Entry 7NJT (electron microscopy, 2.75 A resolution); this record covers chains O and P of the 12 polymer chains in the assembly.

== Chain O (and P) ==
Name: ATP synthase subunit c
Source organism: Mycolicibacterium smegmatis (strain ATCC 700084 / mc(2)155)
Notes: chain P of this document is another copy of the same molecule, construct and numbering; everything in this record applies to it too
UniProt: A0R205 (A0R205_MYCS2); residues 1-86 here = UniProt positions 1-86
Amino-acid sequence (86 residues; each row starts with the number of its first residue):
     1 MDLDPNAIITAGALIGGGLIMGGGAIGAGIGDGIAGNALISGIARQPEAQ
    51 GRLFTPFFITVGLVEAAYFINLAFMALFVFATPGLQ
Unresolved in the structure: 1-2
From the paper describing this entry:
  - catalytic residues: Glu65 (proposed by the authors, not directly observed)

== Interface between chain O and chain P ==
Pairs across the interface (80; chain O residue first):
  Leu3(O) with Leu3(P), hydrophobic
  Pro5(O) with Ala7(P), hydrophobic
  Ile8(O) with Ala7(P); Ala11(P), hydrophobic
  Ile9(O) with Thr10(P); Leu14(P)
  Gly12(O) with Leu14(P); Ile15(P)
  Ala13(O) with Leu14(P)
  Ile15(O) with Ile15(P), hydrophobic
  Gly16(O) with Leu14(P); Gly18(P)
  Leu19(O) with Ile15(P); Gly18(P); Leu19(P), hydrophobic; Gly22(P)
  Ile20(O) with Gly18(P); Met21(P), hydrophobic
  Gly23(O) with Gly22(P); Ala25(P); Ile26(P)
  Gly24(O) with Ala25(P)
  Ile26(O) with Ile26(P), hydrophobic
  Gly27(O) with Ala25(P); Ile26(P); Gly29(P)
  Ile30(O) with Ile30(P), hydrophobic
  Gly31(O) with Gly29(P); Gly33(P)
  Ile34(O) with Gly33(P); Ile34(P), hydrophobic; Asn37(P), hydrogen bond (backbone-side chain)
  Ala35(O) with Ile40(P)
  Ala38(O) with Asn37(P); Ile40(P), hydrophobic
  Leu39(O) with Ile40(P)
  Gly42(O) with Ala44(P)
  Arg45(O) with Arg45(P)
  Gln46(O) with Ala44(P), hydrogen bond (side chain-backbone)
  Arg52(O) with Ile43(P), hydrogen bond (side chain-backbone); Ala44(P), hydrogen bond (side chain-backbone); Pro47(P)
  Leu53(O) with Ile40(P); Ala44(P), hydrophobic
  Thr55(O) with Gln50(P)
  Pro56(O) with Leu39(P), hydrophobic; Ile43(P), hydrophobic
  Phe57(O) with Ile40(P), hydrophobic
  Ile59(O) with Phe57(P), hydrophobic
  Thr60(O) with Asp32(P); Gly33(P); Gly36(P); Ile40(P)
  Leu63(O) with Asp32(P); Phe57(P), hydrophobic; Val61(P), hydrophobic; Glu65(P)
  Val64(O) with Gly29(P); Asp32(P); Gly33(P)
  Ala67(O) with Tyr68(P), hydrogen bond (backbone-side chain)
  Ile70(O) with Tyr68(P)
  Asn71(O) with Met21(P), hydrogen bond (side chain-backbone); Ala25(P); Tyr68(P)
  Phe74(O) with Met21(P), hydrophobic; Leu72(P), hydrophobic; Met75(P), hydrophobic
  Leu77(O) with Phe80(P), hydrophobic
  Phe78(O) with Leu14(P); Gly18(P); Val79(P), hydrophobic
  Thr82(O) with Leu14(P)
  Pro83(O) with Thr10(P); Val79(P), hydrophobic; Phe80(P), hydrophobic
  Gly84(O) with Thr10(P)
  Gln86(O) with Asp4(P), hydrogen bond; Asn6(P); Ala7(P)
Other interface residues (no listed pair), chain O (43 interface residues in all): Asn37
Other interface residues (no listed pair), chain P (40 interface residues in all): Ile8, Gly17, Ala28, Ser41

== Overview ==
43 residues of chain O face 40 of chain P across their interface, with 7 hydrogen bonds. Polar contacts
include Ile34(O)-Asn37(P), Gln46(O)-Ala44(P) and Arg52(O)-Ile43(P). The paper reports the catalytic residue
Glu65(O).
Chain O and chain P are both ATP synthase subunit c (Mycolicibacterium smegmatis (strain ATCC 700084 /
mc(2)155)); the structure, Mycobacterium smegmatis ATP synthase Fo combined all classes, was determined by
electron microscopy (same publication as 7NJK, 7NJL, 7NJM, 7NJN, 7NJO, 7NJP and 20 further entries).
